PDB entry 7E0C | X-ray diffraction, 2.65 A resolution | chain A

# Chain A
Name: L-glutamate oxidase
Source organism: Streptomyces sp. X-119-6
Notes: EC 1.4.3.11
UniProtKB: Q8L3C7 (Q8L3C7_9ACTN); residue numbers follow UniProt; this construct covers 16-701
Chain sequence (687 residues; row label = number of the first residue in the row):
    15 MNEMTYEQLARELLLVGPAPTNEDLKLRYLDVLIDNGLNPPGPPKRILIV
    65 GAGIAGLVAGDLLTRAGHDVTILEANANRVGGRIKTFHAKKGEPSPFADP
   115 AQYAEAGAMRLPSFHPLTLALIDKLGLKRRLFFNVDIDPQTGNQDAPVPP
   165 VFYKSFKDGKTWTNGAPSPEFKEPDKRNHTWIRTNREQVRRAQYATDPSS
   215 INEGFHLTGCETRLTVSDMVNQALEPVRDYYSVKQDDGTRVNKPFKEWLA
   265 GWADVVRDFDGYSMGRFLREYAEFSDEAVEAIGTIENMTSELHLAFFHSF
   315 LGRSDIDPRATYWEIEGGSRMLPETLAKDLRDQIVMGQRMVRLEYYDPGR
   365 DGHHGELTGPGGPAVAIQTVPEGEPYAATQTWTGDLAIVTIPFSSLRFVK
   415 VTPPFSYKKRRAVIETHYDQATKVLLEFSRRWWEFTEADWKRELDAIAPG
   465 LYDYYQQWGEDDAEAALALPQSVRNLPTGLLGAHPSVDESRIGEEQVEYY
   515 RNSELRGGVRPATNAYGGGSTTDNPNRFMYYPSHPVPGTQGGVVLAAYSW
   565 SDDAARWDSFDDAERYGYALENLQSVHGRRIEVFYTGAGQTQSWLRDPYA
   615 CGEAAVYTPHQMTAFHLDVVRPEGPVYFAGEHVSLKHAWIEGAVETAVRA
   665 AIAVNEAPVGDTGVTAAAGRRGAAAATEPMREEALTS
Not modelled in the structure: 15-16, 363-371, 387-390, 471-521, 672-701
Sequence notes: expression tag (15); engineered mutation Glu305 (Arg in Q8L3C7)
Small-molecule neighbours: FAD (flavin-adenine dinucleotide): Val64, Gly65, Ala66, Gly67, Ile68, Ala69, Leu87, Glu88, Ala89, Asn90, Gly95, Gly96, Arg97, Ile98, Ala120, Gly121, Ala122, Met123, Arg124, Arg317, Gln352, Arg353, Met354, Thr404, Ile405, Pro406, Ser409, Lys437, Tyr562, Trp608, Tyr613, Glu617, Gly644, Glu645, Ala652, Trp653, Ile654, Glu655, Ala657
Curated features (UniProtKB/Swiss-Prot):
  - binding site (FAD): Ala69, Glu88, Ala89, Arg97, Met123, Arg124, Met354, Ser409, Glu645, Trp653, Ile654
  - mutagenesis: His312 (H312A: Strong decrease in L-glutamate oxidation. Has little influence on substrate specificity), Trp564 (W564A: Strong decrease in L-glutamate oxidation. Has little influence on substrate specificity)
Reported in the primary citation:
  - binding site for flavin-adenine dinucleotide: Arg317
  - contacts within the chain: Glu305-Ser318
  - conformationally variable residues (loop rearrangement): Phe314 to Thr325
  - mutagenesis - R305E (Tm 71 degC): decreased stability
  - mutagenesis - R305E: increased catalytic activity on l-arginine
  - mutagenesis - R305E: abolished catalytic activity on l-glutamate

# Summary
Ligands of chain A: flavin-adenine dinucleotide. UniProt lists 11 FAD-binding residues and 2 mutagenesis
sites. From the paper: a binding site for flavin-adenine dinucleotide at Arg317; R305E reduces stability.
Chain A is L-glutamate oxidase (Streptomyces sp. X-119-6); the structure, Structure of L-glutamate oxidase
R305E mutant, was determined by X-ray diffraction (same publication as 7E0D).
